PDB entry 6LPD | X-ray diffraction, 1.65 A resolution | chains A and C of the 6 polymer chains in the assembly

[Chain A (and C)]
Protein: Ferritin
Source organism: Phascolosoma esculenta
Notes: chain C of this document is another copy of the same molecule, construct and numbering; everything in this record applies to it too
Chain sequence (174 residues; numbered 1 to 174; the number before each row is that of its first residue):
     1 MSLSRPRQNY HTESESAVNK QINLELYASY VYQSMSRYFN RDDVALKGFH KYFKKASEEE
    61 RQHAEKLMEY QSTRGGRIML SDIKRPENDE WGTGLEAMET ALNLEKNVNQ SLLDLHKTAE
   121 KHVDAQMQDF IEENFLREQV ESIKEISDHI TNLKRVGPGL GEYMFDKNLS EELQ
Not modelled in the structure: 1, 172-174
Bound ions: Fe2+ site 1: E25, E60, H63; Fe2+ site 2 near E105 (its only coordinating residue here); Fe ion: D129 (shared with 2 residues of chain D; 2 residues of chain F)
From the paper describing this entry:
  - Fe ion coordination: D129, E132
  - Fe2+ coordination: E25, E105
  - conformationally variable residues (side-chain flip): E138

[Chain A / chain C interface]
Pairs across the interface - 45 pairs, chain A then chain C:
  R5(A) - D42(C)
  P6(A) - D42(C)
  L26(A) - Y30(C)
  Y30(A) - L26(C)
  Y30(A) - L80(C)
  Y30(A) - S81(C)  hydrogen bond (side chain-backbone)
  Y30(A) - I83(C)
  Q33(A) - E65(C)
  Q33(A) - M68(C)
  S34(A) - L80(C)
  R37(A) - E65(C)  salt bridge
  R37(A) - M68(C)
  R37(A) - I78(C)
  R41(A) - R77(C)
  D42(A) - R5(C)
  D42(A) - P6(C)
  D42(A) - R77(C)  salt bridge
  D43(A) - R77(C)  salt bridge
  R61(A) - E58(C)  salt bridge
  R61(A) - R61(C)
  E65(A) - Q33(C)  hydrogen bond
  E65(A) - R37(C)  salt bridge
  M68(A) - Q33(C)
  M68(A) - R37(C)
  R77(A) - R41(C)
  R77(A) - D42(C)  salt bridge
  R77(A) - D43(C)  salt bridge
  I78(A) - R37(C)
  M79(A) - D89(C)
  L80(A) - Y30(C)
  L80(A) - S34(C)
  L80(A) - R85(C)  hydrogen bond (backbone-side chain)
  S81(A) - Y30(C)  hydrogen bond (backbone-side chain)
  S81(A) - R85(C)
  D82(A) - I83(C)
  D82(A) - K84(C)
  D82(A) - R85(C)  hydrogen bond (side chain-backbone)
  I83(A) - Y30(C)
  I83(A) - D82(C)
  I83(A) - I83(C)  hydrogen bond (backbone-backbone)
  K84(A) - D82(C)
  R85(A) - L80(C)  hydrogen bond (side chain-backbone)
  R85(A) - S81(C)
  R85(A) - D82(C)  hydrogen bond (backbone-side chain)
  D89(A) - M79(C)
Also at the interface, not in a pair above, chain A (29 interface residues in all): S4, N23, N40, E58, E69, S72
Also at the interface, not in a pair above, chain C (29 interface residues in all): S4, N23, N40, E69, S72

[Overview]
The chain A/chain C interface involves 29 residues from each chain; the contacts include 8 hydrogen bonds and
7 salt bridges. Polar pairs include R37(A)-E65(C), D42(A)-R77(C) and D43(A)-R77(C). The Fe2+ site 1 is built
by E25(A), E60(A) and H63(A). The paper reports Fe ion coordination by D129(A) and E132(A); Fe2+ coordination
by E25(A) and E105(A).
Chain A and chain C are both Ferritin (Phascolosoma esculenta); the structure, Phascolosoma esculenta, was
determined by X-ray diffraction (same publication as 6LPE).
